PDB entry 4KLI | X-ray diffraction, 1.60 A resolution | chains P and A of the 4 polymer chains in the assembly

[Chain P]
Molecule: 11-nt DNA strand
Sequence (11 nucleotides; numbered 1 to 11; the number before each row is that of its first residue):
     1 GCTGATGCGC C
Bound ions: Na+ site 1: DG9 (shared with Thr101(A), Val103(A), Ile106(A) of chain A); Na+ site 2: DC10, DC11 (shared with Asp190(A), Asp192(A), Asp256(A) of chain A); Mg2+ site 1: DC11 (together with pyrophosphate)

[Chain A]
Protein: DNA polymerase beta
Source organism: Homo sapiens
Notes: EC 2.7.7.7, 4.2.99.-
Reference sequence: P06746 (DPOLB_HUMAN); numbering as in UniProt (aligned over 1-335)
Amino-acid sequence (335 residues; each row starts with the number of its first residue):
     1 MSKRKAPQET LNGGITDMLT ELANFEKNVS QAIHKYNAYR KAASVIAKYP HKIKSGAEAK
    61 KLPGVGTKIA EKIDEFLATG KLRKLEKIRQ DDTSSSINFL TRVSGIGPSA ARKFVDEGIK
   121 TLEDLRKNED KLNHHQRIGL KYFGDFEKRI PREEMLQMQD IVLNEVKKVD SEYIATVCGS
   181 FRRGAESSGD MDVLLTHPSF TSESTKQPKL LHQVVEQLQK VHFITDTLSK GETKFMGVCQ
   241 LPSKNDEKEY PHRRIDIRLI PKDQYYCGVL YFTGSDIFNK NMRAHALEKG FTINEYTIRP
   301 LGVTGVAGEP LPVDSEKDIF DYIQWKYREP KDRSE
Unresolved in the structure: 1-9
Bound ions: Na+ site 1: Lys60, Leu62, Val65 (shared with 1 residue of chain D); Na+ site 2: Thr101, Val103, Ile106 (shared with DG9(P) of chain P); Na+ site 3: Asp190, Asp192, Asp256 (shared with DC10(P), DC11(P) of chain P); Mg2+: Asp190, Asp192 (together with pyrophosphate) (shared with DC11(P) of chain P)
Ligand contacts: pyrophosphate (PPV): Arg149, Gly179, Ser180, Arg183, Ser188, Gly189, Asp190, Asp192, Ser275
Swiss-Prot annotation at these positions:
  - region: Arg183 to Asp192 (DNA-binding)
  - active site: Lys72 (Nucleophile)
  - binding site (K(+)): Lys60, Leu62, Val65, Thr101, Val103, Ile106
  - binding site (Na(+)): Lys60, Leu62, Val65, Thr101, Val103, Ile106
  - binding site (dATP): Arg149, Ser180, Arg183, Gly189, Asp190
  - binding site (dCTP): Arg149, Ser180, Arg183, Gly189, Asp190
  - binding site (dGTP): Arg149, Ser180, Arg183, Gly189, Asp190, Asp192
  - binding site (dTTP): Arg149, Ser180, Arg183, Gly189, Asp190
  - binding site (Mg(2+)): Asp190, Asp192, Asp256
  - modified residue: Lys72 (N6-acetyllysine), Arg83 (Omega-N-methylarginine), Arg152 (Omega-N-methylarginine)
  - cross-link (Glycyl lysine isopeptide (Lys-Gly)): Lys41 (interchain with G-Cter in ubiquitin), Lys61 (interchain with G-Cter in ubiquitin), Lys81 (interchain with G-Cter in ubiquitin)

[Interface between chain P and chain A]
Pairs across the interface - 29 pairs, chain P then chain A:
  DG7(P) with Ser109(A), phosphate contact
  DC8(P) with Gly105(A), sugar contact; Gly107(A), hydrogen bond to the phosphate; Pro108(A), phosphate contact; Ser109(A), hydrogen bond to the phosphate; Ala110(A), hydrogen bond to the phosphate
  DG9(P) with Val103(A), phosphate contact; Ser104(A), phosphate contact; Gly105(A), hydrogen bond to the phosphate; Ile106(A), phosphate contact; His135(A), sugar contact; Met236(A), sugar contact; Arg254(A), phosphate contact
  DC10(P) with Asp192(A), phosphate contact; Met236(A), sugar contact; Arg254(A), salt bridge to the phosphate; Asp256(A), sugar contact; Tyr271(A), hydrogen bond to the base
  DC11(P) with Gly179(A), phosphate contact; Arg183(A), hydrogen bond to the phosphate; Asp190(A), phosphate contact; Asp192(A), phosphate contact; Tyr271(A), sugar contact; Phe272(A), sugar contact; Thr273(A), phosphate contact; Gly274(A), hydrogen bond to the phosphate; Ser275(A), sugar contact; Asp276(A), base contact; Asn279(A), hydrogen bond to the base

[Summary]
The interface between chain P and chain A involves 5 residues on one side and 23 on the other; the contacts
include 8 hydrogen bonds and 1 salt bridge. Among the polar pairs are DC10(P)-Tyr271(A), DC11(P)-Asn279(A) and
DC8(P)-Gly107(A). Bound to chain A: pyrophosphate.
Chain P is an 11-nt DNA strand and chain A is DNA polymerase beta (Homo sapiens); the structure, DNA
polymerase beta matched product complex with Mg2+, 90 s, was determined by X-ray diffraction together with
4KLD, 4KLE, 4KLF, 4KLG, 4KLH, 4KLJ and 8 further entries from the same study.
